PDB entry 6CQN | X-ray diffraction, 2.50 A resolution | chains C and E of the 5 polymer chains in the assembly

# Chain C
Name: Peptide from Capsid protein p24
Organism: HIV-1 M:B_HXB2R
UniProt: P04591 (GAG_HV1H2); residues 89-101 here correspond to UniProt positions 299-311 (UniProt number = residue number + 210)
Sequence (13 residues; numbered 89 to 101; the number before each row is that of its first residue):
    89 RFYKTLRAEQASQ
Ligand contacts: Mg2+ (MG): Arg89, Phe90, Lys92

# Chain E
Name: F5 beta chain
Organism: Homo sapiens
Sequence (245 residues; row label = number of the first residue in the row; note: 15 numbers in that range are skipped by the numbering (no residue carries them; nothing is unmodelled there)):
     1 EPEVTQTPSHQVTQMGQEVILRCVPISNHLY
    39 FYWYRQILGQKVEFLVSFYNNEI
    66 SEKSEIFDDQFSVERPDG
    85 SNFTLKIRSTKLEDSAMYFCASSGLAGGM
   117 DEQFFGPGTRLTVLEDLKNVFPPEVAVFEPSEAEISHTQKATLVCLATGF
   167 YPDHVELSWWVNGKEVHSGVCTDPQPLKEQPALNDSRYALSSRLRVSATF
   217 WQNPRNHFRCQVQFYGLSENDEWTQDRAKPVTQIVSAEAWGRAD
Unresolved in the structure: 1
Cystine bridges: Cys23-Cys104, Cys161-Cys226

# Interface between chain C and chain E
Contacting residue pairs (11):
  Arg95(C) - Ala110(E)  hydrogen bond (side chain-backbone)
  Arg95(C) - Gly111(E)  hydrogen bond (side chain-backbone)
  Arg95(C) - Met113(E)
  Ala96(C) - Ala110(E)
  Ala96(C) - Gly111(E)  hydrogen bond (backbone-backbone)
  Glu97(C) - Leu109(E)
  Glu97(C) - Ala110(E)  hydrogen bond (side chain-backbone)
  Glu97(C) - Gly111(E)  hydrogen bond (side chain-backbone)
  Gln98(C) - Leu30(E)
  Gln98(C) - Tyr57(E)  hydrogen bond
  Gln98(C) - Ala110(E)
Other interface residues (no listed pair), chain E (8 interface residues in all): Tyr31, Gly112

# In short
The interface between chain C and chain E involves 4 residues on one side and 8 on the other, with 6 hydrogen
bonds. Among the polar pairs are Arg95(C)-Ala110(E), Arg95(C)-Gly111(E) and Glu97(C)-Ala110(E). Chain C binds
Mg2+.
Here chain C is Peptide from Capsid protein p24 (HIV-1 M:B_HXB2R) and chain E is F5 beta chain (Homo sapiens).
Entry 6CQN (Crystal structure of F5 TCR -DR11-RQ13 peptide complex) was determined by X-ray diffraction
together with 6CPH, 6CPL, 6CPN, 6CPO, 6CQJ, 6CQL, 6CQQ and 6CQR from the same study.
